PDB entry 2QBT | X-ray diffraction, 1.75 A resolution | chain A

[Chain A]
Molecule: Aspartate aminotransferase
Organism: Escherichia coli
Notes: EC 2.6.1.1
UniProt: P00509 (AAT_ECOLI); residues 1-396 here = UniProt positions 1-396
Sequence (396 residues; each row starts with the number of its first residue):
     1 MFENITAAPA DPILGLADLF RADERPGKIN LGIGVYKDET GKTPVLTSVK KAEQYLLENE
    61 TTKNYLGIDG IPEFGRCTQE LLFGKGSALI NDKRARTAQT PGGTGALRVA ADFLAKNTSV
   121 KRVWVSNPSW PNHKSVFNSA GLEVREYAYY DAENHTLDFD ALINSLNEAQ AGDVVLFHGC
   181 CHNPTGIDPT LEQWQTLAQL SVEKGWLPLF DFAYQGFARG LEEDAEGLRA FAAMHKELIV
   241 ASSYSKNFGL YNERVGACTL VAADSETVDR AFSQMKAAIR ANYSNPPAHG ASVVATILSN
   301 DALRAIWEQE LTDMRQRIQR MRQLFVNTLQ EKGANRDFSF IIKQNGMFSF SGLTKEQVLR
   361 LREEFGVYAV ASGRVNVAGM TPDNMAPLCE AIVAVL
Modified positions: Lys246 (n~6~-(5-carboxy-3-thienyl)-l-lysine; KST)
Sequence notes: modified residue (246)
Small-molecule neighbours:
  - 4'-deoxy-4'-aminopyridoxal-5'-phosphate (PMP): Tyr65, Gly102, Gly103, Thr104, Leu107, Trp130, His133, His178, Asn183, Asp211, Ala213, Tyr214, Ser243, Ser245, Lys246, Arg254, Ser284
  - 4'-deoxy-4'-aminopyridoxal-5'-phosphate / PSZ: Gly34, Tyr65, Gly102, Gly103, Thr104, Leu107, Trp130, His133, His178, Asn183, Asp211, Ala213, Tyr214, Ser243, Ser245, Lys246, Arg254, Val255, Ser284, Phe348, Arg374
  - PSZ (4-[({3-hydroxy-2-methyl-5-[(phosphonooxy)methyl]pyridin-4-yl}methyl)amino]thiophene-2-carboxylic acid): Gly34, Tyr65, Gly102, Gly103, Thr104, Leu107, Trp130, His133, His178, Asn183, Asp211, Ala213, Tyr214, Ser243, Ser245, Lys246, Arg254, Val255, Phe348, Arg374
Curated features (UniProtKB/Swiss-Prot):
  - binding site (L-aspartate): Gly34, Trp130, Asn183, Arg374
  - mutagenesis: Tyr65 (Y65F/S: Slight changes in activity), His133 (H133A: Slight increase in maximum velocity of the overall transamination reaction between aspartate and 2-oxoglutarate ...), Arg280 (R280V: Reduces first-order rate constant over 25000-fold), Arg374 (R374A: Reduces first-order rate constant about 10000-fold; R374F/Y: Second-order rate constants are reduced by >5 orders of magnitude)

[Overview]
Ligands of chain A: compound PSZ, 4'-deoxy-4'-aminopyridoxal-5'-phosphate and
4'-deoxy-4'-aminopyridoxal-5'-phosphate / PSZ. UniProt lists 4 L-aspartate-binding residues and 4 mutagenesis
sites.
Chain A is Aspartate aminotransferase (Escherichia coli); the structure, Structural Studies Reveal The
Inactivation of E. coli L-aspartate aminotransferase by (S)-4,5-amino-dihydro-2-thiophenecarboxylic acid
(SADTA) via Two ..., was determined by X-ray diffraction together with 2QA3, 2QB2, 2QB3 and 2Q7W from the same
study.
